PDB entry 9OLO | electron microscopy, 3.56 A resolution | chains H and I of the 14 polymer chains in the assembly

Chain H:
Protein: Syntaxin-1A
Source organism: Rattus norvegicus
UniProtKB: P32851 (STX1A_RAT); residues 1-267 here = UniProt positions 1-267
Amino-acid sequence (267 residues; numbered 1 to 267; the number before each row is that of its first residue):
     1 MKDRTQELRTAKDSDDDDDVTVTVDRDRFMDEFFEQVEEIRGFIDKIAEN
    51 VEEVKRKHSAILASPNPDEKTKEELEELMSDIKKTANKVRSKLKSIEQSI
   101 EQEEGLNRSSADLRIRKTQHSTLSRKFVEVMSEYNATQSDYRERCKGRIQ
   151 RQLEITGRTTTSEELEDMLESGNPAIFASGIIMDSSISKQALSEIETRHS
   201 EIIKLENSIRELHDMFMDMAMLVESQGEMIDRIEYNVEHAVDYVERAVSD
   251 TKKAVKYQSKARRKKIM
Not modelled in the structure: 1-180, 259-267

Chain I:
Protein: Synaptosomal-associated protein 25
Source organism: Rattus norvegicus
UniProtKB: P60881 (SNP25_RAT); residue numbers follow UniProt; this construct covers 1-206
Amino-acid sequence (222 residues; row label = number of the first residue in the row; numbers below 1 keep their minus sign (Met-15 is residue -15)):
   -15 MGSSHHHHHHSQDPNSMAEDADMRNELEEMQRRADQLADESLESTRRMLQ
    35 LVEESKDAGIRTLVMLDEQGEQLERIEEGMDQINKDMKEAEKNLTDLGKF
    85 AGLAVAPANKLKSSDAYKKAWGNNQDGVVASQPARVVDEREQMAISGGFI
   135 RRVTNDARENEMDENLEQVSGIIGNLRHMALDMGNEIDTQNRQIDRIMEK
   185 ADSNKTRIDEANQRATKMLGSG
Not modelled in the structure: -15 to 24, 87-206
Sequence notes: expression tag (-15 to 0); conflict Ala85 (Cys in P60881), Ala88 (Cys in P60881), Ala90 (Cys in P60881), Ala92 (Cys in P60881)

Interface between chain H and chain I:
Pairs across the interface (30; chain H residue first):
  Glu194(H) - Ser25(I)
  Glu196(H) - Ser25(I)  hydrogen bond (side chain-backbone)
  Glu196(H) - Ser28(I)  hydrogen bond
  Glu196(H) - Thr29(I)
  Glu201(H) - Thr29(I)
  Glu201(H) - Leu33(I)
  Lys204(H) - Val36(I)
  Lys204(H) - Lys40(I)
  Asn207(H) - Lys40(I)
  Glu211(H) - Lys40(I)
  Leu212(H) - Ser39(I)
  Leu212(H) - Lys40(I)
  Met215(H) - Gly43(I)
  Met215(H) - Ile44(I)
  Met215(H) - Leu47(I)  hydrophobic
  Met219(H) - Thr46(I)
  Met219(H) - Leu47(I)
  Met219(H) - Leu50(I)  hydrophobic
  Leu222(H) - Leu50(I)  hydrophobic
  Met229(H) - Gly54(I)
  Met229(H) - Leu57(I)  hydrophobic
  Ile233(H) - Glu61(I)
  Ile233(H) - Met64(I)  hydrophobic
  Asn236(H) - Met64(I)
  His239(H) - Lys72(I)
  Ala240(H) - Met71(I)
  Tyr243(H) - Met71(I)  hydrophobic
  Tyr243(H) - Lys72(I)
  Tyr243(H) - Glu75(I)  hydrogen bond
  Ala247(H) - Glu75(I)
Other interface residues (no listed pair), chain H (22 interface residues in all): Leu205, Ser208, Val223, Gln226, Val244
Other interface residues (no listed pair), chain I (22 interface residues in all): Met32, Glu58, Ile60

Summary:
The chain H/chain I interface involves 22 residues from each chain, with 3 hydrogen bonds. Polar contacts
include Glu196(H)-Ser25(I), Glu196(H)-Ser28(I) and Tyr243(H)-Glu75(I).
Chain H is Syntaxin-1A and chain I is Synaptosomal-associated protein 25, both from Rattus norvegicus; the
structure, 22bin20S complex (NSF-alphaSNAP-2:2 syntaxin-1a:SNAP-25), hydrolyzing, class 19, was determined by
electron microscopy (same publication as 9OJR, 9OJU, 9OJZ, 9OK3, 9OK5, 9OKC and 17 further entries).
